5Z48 - chains A and B; structure by X-ray diffraction, 1.55 A resolution.

== Chain A (and B) ==
Name: Pyrrolidone-carboxylate peptidase
Organism: Deinococcus radiodurans R1
Notes: EC 3.4.19.3; chain B of this document is another copy of the same molecule, construct and numbering; everything in this record applies to it too
UniProtKB: Q9RX25 (PCP_DEIRA); residue numbers follow UniProt; this construct covers 1-218
Chain sequence (220 residues; numbered -1 to 218; the number before each row is that of its first residue; numbers below 1 keep their minus sign (Gly-1 is residue -1)):
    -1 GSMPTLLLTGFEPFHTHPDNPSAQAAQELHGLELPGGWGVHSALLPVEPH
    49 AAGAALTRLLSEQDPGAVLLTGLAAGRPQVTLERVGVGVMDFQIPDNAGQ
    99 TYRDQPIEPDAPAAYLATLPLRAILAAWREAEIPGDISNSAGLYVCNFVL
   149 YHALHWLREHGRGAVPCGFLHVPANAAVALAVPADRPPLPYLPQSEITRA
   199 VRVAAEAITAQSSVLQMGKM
Unresolved in the structure: 211-218 (chain B: 212-218)
Sequence notes: expression tag (-1 to 0)
UniProt features mapped onto this chain:
  - active site: Glu81, Cys144, His169
Bound ions: Na+ site 1: Gly-1, Met1; Na+ site 2 near Asp89 (its only coordinating residue here)
Residues lining bound ligands: pyroglutamic acid (PCA): Phe9, Phe12, Asn18, Ser20, Val45, Gly70, Leu71, Ala139, Tyr142, Val143, Cys144, His169

== Chain A / chain B interface ==
Residue-residue contacts (23):
  Arg82(A) - Val87(B)
  Arg82(A) - Asp89(B)  salt bridge
  Arg82(A) - Asp102(B)  salt bridge
  Arg82(A) - Leu141(B)
  Val87(A) - Arg82(B)
  Asp89(A) - Arg82(B)  salt bridge
  Asp89(A) - Arg120(B)  salt bridge
  Arg101(A) - Arg120(B)
  Asp102(A) - Arg82(B)  salt bridge
  Asp102(A) - Arg120(B)  salt bridge
  Ala111(A) - Ala112(B)
  Ala111(A) - Leu114(B)  hydrophobic
  Ala112(A) - Ala111(B)
  Ala112(A) - Ala112(B)  hydrophobic
  Arg120(A) - Asp89(B)  salt bridge
  Arg120(A) - Arg101(B)
  Arg120(A) - Asp102(B)  salt bridge
  Asn137(A) - Ser138(B)
  Asn137(A) - Leu141(B)
  Ser138(A) - Asn137(B)
  Ser138(A) - Ser138(B)
  Leu141(A) - Arg82(B)
  Leu141(A) - Asn137(B)
Also at the interface, not in a pair above, chain A (14 interface residues in all): Val83, Val85, Leu114
Also at the interface, not in a pair above, chain B (14 interface residues in all): Val83, Val85

== In short ==
The chain A/chain B interface involves 14 residues from each chain; the contacts include 8 salt bridges. Polar
contacts include Arg82(A)-Asp89(B), Arg82(A)-Asp102(B) and Asp89(A)-Arg120(B). Ligands of chain A:
pyroglutamic acid. Gly-1(A) and Met1(A) coordinate Na+ site 1. UniProt lists 3 active-site residues on chain
A.
Chain A and chain B are both Pyrrolidone-carboxylate peptidase (Deinococcus radiodurans R1); the structure,
Crystal structure of pyrrolidone carboxylate peptidase I from Deinococcus radiodurans R1 bound to
pyroglutamate, was determined by X-ray diffraction (same publication as 5Z47).
